Entry 7FDB (electron microscopy, 4.80 A resolution (low resolution: residue-level contacts below are approximate; hydrogen-bond / salt-bridge calls are withheld)); this record covers chains U and V of the 31 polymer chains in the assembly.

# Chain U
Molecule: V-type proton ATPase subunit c'
From: Saccharomyces cerevisiae S288C
UniProt: P32842 (VATL2_YEAST); residue numbers follow UniProt; this construct covers 1-164
Amino-acid sequence (164 residues; each row starts with the number of its first residue):
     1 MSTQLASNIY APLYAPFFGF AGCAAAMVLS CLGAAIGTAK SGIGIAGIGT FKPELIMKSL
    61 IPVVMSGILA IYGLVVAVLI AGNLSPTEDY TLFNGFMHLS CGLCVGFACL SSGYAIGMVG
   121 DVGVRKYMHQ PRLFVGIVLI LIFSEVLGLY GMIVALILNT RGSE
Not modelled in the structure: 1-6, 164
Curated features (UniProtKB/Swiss-Prot):
  - site: Glu-145 (Essential for proton translocation)
  - mutagenesis: Glu-145 (E145D: Partial inactivation; E145L/Q: Inactivation)

# Chain V
Molecule: V-type proton ATPase subunit c
From: Saccharomyces cerevisiae S288C
UniProt: P25515 (VATL1_YEAST); residues 1-160 here = UniProt positions 1-160
Amino-acid sequence (160 residues; row label = number of the first residue in the row):
     1 MTELCPVYAP FFGAIGCASA IIFTSLGAAY GTAKSGVGIC ATCVLRPDLL FKNIVPVIMA
    61 GIIAIYGLVV SVLVCYSLGQ KQALYTGFIQ LGAGLSVGLS GLAAGFAIGI VGDAGVRGSS
   121 QQPRLFVGMI LILIFAEVLG LYGLIVALLL NSRATQDVVC
Not modelled in the structure: 160
Curated features (UniProtKB/Swiss-Prot):
  - site: Glu-137 (Essential for proton translocation)
  - mutagenesis: Glu-137 (E137D: Partial inactivation; E137Q/V/K: Inactivation)

# How chain U and chain V interact
Pairs across the interface - 66 pairs, chain U then chain V:
  Ile-9(U) / Met-1(V)
  Ile-9(U) / Val-7(V)
  Tyr-10(U) / Met-1(V)
  Tyr-10(U) / Gln-80(V)
  Thr-91(U) / Gln-80(V)
  Phe-93(U) / Pro-10(V)
  Phe-93(U) / Ala-14(V)
  Phe-93(U) / Gly-79(V)
  Phe-93(U) / Gln-80(V)
  Phe-96(U) / Val-7(V)
  Phe-96(U) / Phe-11(V)
  Ser-100(U) / Ala-14(V)
  Ser-100(U) / Ile-15(V)
  Ser-100(U) / Ala-18(V)
  Leu-103(U) / Ile-22(V)
  Cys-104(U) / Ala-18(V)
  Cys-104(U) / Ile-21(V)
  Cys-104(U) / Ile-22(V)
  Phe-107(U) / Ile-22(V)
  Phe-107(U) / Leu-26(V)
  Ala-108(U) / Ile-22(V)
  Ala-108(U) / Ser-25(V)
  Ser-111(U) / Ser-25(V)
  Ser-111(U) / Leu-26(V)
  Ser-111(U) / Ala-29(V)
  Tyr-114(U) / Ala-33(V)
  Ala-115(U) / Ala-29(V)
  Ala-115(U) / Thr-32(V)
  Met-118(U) / Ala-33(V)
  Met-118(U) / Val-37(V)
  Val-119(U) / Thr-32(V)
  Val-119(U) / Ala-33(V)
  Val-119(U) / Val-37(V)
  Val-122(U) / Val-37(V)
  Gly-123(U) / Cys-40(V)
  Lys-126(U) / Val-37(V)
  Lys-126(U) / Cys-40(V)
  Lys-126(U) / Ala-41(V)
  Lys-126(U) / Val-44(V)
  Gln-130(U) / Cys-43(V)
  Gln-130(U) / Val-44(V)
  Gln-130(U) / Pro-47(V)
  Arg-132(U) / Pro-47(V)
  Leu-133(U) / Cys-40(V)
  Leu-133(U) / Cys-43(V)
  Leu-133(U) / Leu-50(V)
  Val-135(U) / Leu-50(V)
  Gly-136(U) / Leu-50(V)
  Leu-139(U) / Ile-54(V)
  Leu-139(U) / Ile-58(V)
  Ile-140(U) / Thr-32(V)
  Phe-143(U) / Val-57(V)
  Phe-143(U) / Ile-58(V)
  Phe-143(U) / Gly-61(V)
  Leu-147(U) / Ser-25(V)
  Leu-147(U) / Ala-28(V)
  Leu-147(U) / Ala-64(V)
  Tyr-150(U) / Ile-65(V)
  Tyr-150(U) / Leu-68(V)
  Val-154(U) / Leu-68(V)
  Ile-157(U) / Val-72(V)
  Ile-157(U) / Tyr-76(V)
  Arg-161(U) / Cys-75(V)
  Arg-161(U) / Tyr-76(V)
  Arg-161(U) / Leu-78(V)
  Arg-161(U) / Gly-79(V)
Interface residues without a listed pair, chain U (39 interface residues in all): Leu-92, Met-97, Ser-112, Tyr-127, Ser-144, Gly-151, Ile-153, Leu-158
Interface residues without a listed pair, chain V (39 interface residues in all): Tyr-8, Tyr-30, Gly-36, Ser-71

# Overview
Chain U and chain V each contribute 39 residues to their interface. Curated annotation (UniProt) lists one
mutagenesis site on chain U; one mutagenesis site on chain V.
Chain U is V-type proton ATPase subunit c' and chain V is V-type proton ATPase subunit c, both from
Saccharomyces cerevisiae S288C; the structure, CryoEM Structures of Reconstituted V-ATPase,State2, was
determined by electron microscopy.
